7R6Z - chains A and B; structure by X-ray diffraction, 2.10 A resolution.

# Chain A (and B)
Protein: Beta-lactamase
From: Klebsiella pneumoniae
Notes: EC 3.5.2.6; chain B of this document is another copy of the same molecule, construct and numbering; everything in this record applies to it too
Reference sequence: Q6XEC0 (Q6XEC0_KLEPN); numbering as in UniProt (aligned over 25-265)
Sequence (244 residues; numbered 22 to 265; the number before each row is that of its first residue):
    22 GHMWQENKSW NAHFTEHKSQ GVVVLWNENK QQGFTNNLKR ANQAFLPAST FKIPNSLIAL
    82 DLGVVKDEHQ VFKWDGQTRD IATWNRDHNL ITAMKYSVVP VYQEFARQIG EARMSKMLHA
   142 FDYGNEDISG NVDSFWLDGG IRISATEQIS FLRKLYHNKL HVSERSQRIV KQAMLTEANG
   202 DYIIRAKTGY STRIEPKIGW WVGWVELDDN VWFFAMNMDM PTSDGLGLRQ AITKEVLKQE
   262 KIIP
Disordered / not traced: 22-23
Construct notes: expression tag (22-24)
Modified positions: Lys-73 (lysine nz-carboxylic acid; KCX)
Ligand contacts: 3I0 (4-amino-5-hydroxynaphthalene-2,7-disulfonic acid): Ser-70, Ile-102, Trp-105, Ser-118, Val-120, Lys-208, Thr-209, Gly-210, Tyr-211, Ser-244, Leu-247, Arg-250
Curated features (UniProtKB/Swiss-Prot):
  - active site: Ser-70 (Acyl-ester intermediate)
  - binding site (a beta-lactam): Ser-70, Lys-73, Ser-118, Arg-250
  - modified residue: Lys-73 (N6-carboxylysine)
  - mutagenesis: Ser-70 (S70A: Does not alter thermal stability; S70G: Increases thermal stability. Abolishes hydrolysis of cephalothin and decreases catalytic efficiency about 60-fold with respect to ampicillin), Arg-189 (R189A: No significant effect on catalytic efficiency with respect to ampicillin. Very little reduction in dimerization at neutral pH. Predominantly monomer at neutral pH; when associated with A-206 ...), Arg-206 (R206A: No significant effect on catalytic efficiency with respect to ampicillin, nitrocefin or imipenem. Very little reduction in dimerization at neutral pH. Predominantly monomer at neutral pH ...)
Reported in the primary citation:
  - binding site for 3I0: Ile-102, Trp-105, Ser-118, Thr-209, Tyr-211, Arg-250

# Interface between chain A and chain B
Contacting residue pairs (31; chain A residue first):
  Glu-89(A) with Arg-189(B), salt bridge
  His-90(A) with Tyr-177(B), hydrogen bond
  Thr-113(A) with Asp-229(B)
  Lys-116(A) with Gly-201(B), hydrogen bond (side chain-backbone); Asp-229(B), salt bridge
  Tyr-117(A) with Asp-229(B), hydrogen bond
  Tyr-177(A) with His-90(B), hydrogen bond
  Glu-185(A) with Arg-186(B), salt bridge
  Arg-186(A) with Glu-185(B), salt bridge
  Arg-189(A) with Glu-89(B), salt bridge; Ile-190(B); Gln-193(B), hydrogen bond
  Ile-190(A) with Arg-189(B)
  Gln-193(A) with Arg-189(B); Arg-206(B)
  Leu-196(A) with Leu-196(B), hydrophobic; Ala-199(B), hydrophobic; Ile-204(B), hydrophobic; Arg-206(B)
  Glu-198(A) with Ala-199(B)
  Ala-199(A) with Leu-196(B), hydrophobic; Glu-198(B); Ala-199(B), hydrogen bond (backbone-backbone)
  Gly-201(A) with Lys-116(B), hydrogen bond (backbone-side chain)
  Ile-204(A) with Leu-196(B), hydrophobic
  Arg-206(A) with Gln-193(B); Leu-196(B)
  Asp-229(A) with Asn-110(B); Thr-113(B); Lys-116(B), salt bridge; Tyr-117(B), hydrogen bond
Interface residues without a listed pair, chain A (22 interface residues in all): Arg-107, Asn-110, Thr-197, Asn-200
Interface residues without a listed pair, chain B (23 interface residues in all): Arg-107, Thr-197, Asn-200, Glu-227

# Summary
Chain A and chain B form an interface of 22 and 23 residues respectively; the contacts include 8 hydrogen
bonds and 6 salt bridges. Polar pairs include Glu-89(A)/Arg-189(B), Lys-116(A)/Asp-229(B) and
Glu-185(A)/Arg-186(B). Chain A binds compound 3I0. The paper reports a binding site for 3I0 at Ile-102(A),
Trp-105(A) and Ser-118(A) among others.
Both chains are Beta-lactamase (Klebsiella pneumoniae). Entry 7R6Z (OXA-48 bound by Compound 3.3) was
determined by X-ray diffraction, deposited together with 6XQR, 7JHQ, 7K5V and 7L8O.
